Entry 6WZG (electron microscopy, 2.30 A resolution); this record covers chains B and G of the 6 polymer chains in the assembly.

# Chain B
Molecule: Guanine nucleotide-binding protein G(I)/G(S)/G(T) subunit beta-1
Organism: Homo sapiens
Reference sequence: P62873 (GBB1_HUMAN); residues 1-340 here = UniProt positions 1-340
Chain sequence (340 residues; numbered 1 to 340; the number before each row is that of its first residue):
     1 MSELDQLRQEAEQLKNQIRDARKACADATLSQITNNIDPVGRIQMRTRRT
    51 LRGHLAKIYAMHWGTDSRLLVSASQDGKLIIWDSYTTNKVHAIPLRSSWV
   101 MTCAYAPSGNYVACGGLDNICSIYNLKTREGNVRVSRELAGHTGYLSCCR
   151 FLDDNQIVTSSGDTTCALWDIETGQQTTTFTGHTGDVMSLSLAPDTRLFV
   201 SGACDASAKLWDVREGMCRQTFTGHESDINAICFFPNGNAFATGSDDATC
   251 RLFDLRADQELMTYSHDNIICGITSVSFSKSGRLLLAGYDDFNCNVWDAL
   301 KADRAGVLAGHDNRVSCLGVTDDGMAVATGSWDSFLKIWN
Disordered / not traced: 1-2
Swiss-Prot annotation at these positions:
  - modified residue: Ser2 (N-acetylserine), His266 (Phosphohistidine)
  - natural variant: Leu30 (L30F: In MRD42; uncertain significance), Arg52 (R52G: In MRD42), Gly64 (G64V: In MRD42), Asp76 (D76E: In MRD42; D76G: In MRD42), Gly77 (G77S: In MRD42), Lys78 (K78R: In MRD42), Ile80 (I80N: In MRD42; I80T: In MRD42), His91 (H91R: In MRD42; uncertain significance), Ala92 (A92T: In MRD42), Pro94 (P94S: In MRD42), Leu95 (L95P: In MRD42), Arg96 (R96L: In MRD42), 5 further natural variant entries in UniProt

# Chain G
Molecule: Guanine nucleotide-binding protein G(I)/G(S)/G(O) subunit gamma-2
Organism: Homo sapiens
Reference sequence: P59768 (GBG2_HUMAN); residue numbers follow UniProt; this construct covers 1-71
Chain sequence (71 residues; row label = number of the first residue in the row):
     1 MASNNTASIAQARKLVEQLKMEANIDRIKVSKAAADLMAYCEAHAKEDPL
    51 LTPVPASENPFREKKFFCAIL
Disordered / not traced: 1-7, 63-71
Swiss-Prot annotation at these positions:
  - modified residue: Ala2 (N-acetylalanine), Cys68 (Cysteine methyl ester)
  - lipidation: Cys68 (S-geranylgeranyl cysteine)

# How chain B and chain G interact
Pairs across the interface (89):
  Leu4(B) - Ser8(G)
  Leu4(B) - Ile9(G)  hydrophobic
  Leu4(B) - Ala12(G)  hydrophobic
  Leu7(B) - Ile9(G)
  Leu7(B) - Ala12(G)  hydrophobic
  Leu7(B) - Arg13(G)
  Leu7(B) - Val16(G)
  Glu10(B) - Val16(G)
  Ala11(B) - Val16(G)
  Ala11(B) - Leu19(G)  hydrophobic
  Leu14(B) - Val16(G)
  Leu14(B) - Leu19(G)  hydrophobic
  Leu14(B) - Lys20(G)
  Gln17(B) - Ala23(G)
  Ile18(B) - Leu19(G)
  Ile18(B) - Ala23(G)  hydrophobic
  Ile18(B) - Arg27(G)
  Ala21(B) - Arg27(G)
  Arg22(B) - Arg27(G)
  Ala24(B) - Lys29(G)
  Cys25(B) - Arg27(G)
  Cys25(B) - Ile28(G)
  Cys25(B) - Lys29(G)
  Cys25(B) - Val30(G)  hydrogen bond (backbone-backbone)
  Ala26(B) - Val30(G)  hydrophobic
  Asp27(B) - Lys29(G)  salt bridge
  Asp27(B) - Val30(G)  hydrogen bond (side chain-backbone)
  Asp27(B) - Ser31(G)  hydrogen bond
  Ala28(B) - Val30(G)
  Leu30(B) - Ala34(G)  hydrophobic
  Ile33(B) - Met38(G)
  Thr34(B) - Met38(G)
  Ile37(B) - Met38(G)  hydrophobic
  Val40(B) - Leu51(G)  hydrophobic
  Met45(B) - Leu50(G)  hydrophobic
  Arg48(B) - Phe61(G)
  Arg48(B) - Arg62(G)
  Arg49(B) - Pro60(G)
  Arg49(B) - Phe61(G)  hydrogen bond (side chain-backbone)
  Ser84(B) - Phe61(G)
  Tyr85(B) - Pro60(G)  hydrophobic
  Tyr85(B) - Phe61(G)  hydrophobic
  Cys218(B) - Gln18(G)  hydrogen bond (backbone-side chain)
  Cys218(B) - Glu22(G)
  Arg219(B) - Glu22(G)
  Gln220(B) - Glu22(G)
  Gln220(B) - Ile25(G)
  Thr221(B) - Glu22(G)  hydrogen bond
  Phe235(B) - Leu37(G)  hydrophobic
  Phe235(B) - Tyr40(G)  hydrophobic
  Phe235(B) - Cys41(G)  hydrophobic
  Pro236(B) - Tyr40(G)  hydrogen bond (backbone-side chain)
  Asn237(B) - Tyr40(G)
  Asp254(B) - Ala33(G)
  Arg256(B) - Arg27(G)
  Arg256(B) - Ile28(G)  hydrogen bond (backbone-backbone)
  Arg256(B) - Asp36(G)  salt bridge
  Ala257(B) - Ile28(G)
  Asp258(B) - Ile25(G)
  Asp258(B) - Arg27(G)  salt bridge
  Gln259(B) - Val30(G)
  Leu261(B) - Val30(G)  hydrophobic
  Leu261(B) - Ala34(G)
  Leu261(B) - Leu37(G)  hydrophobic
  Ser279(B) - Asp48(G)  hydrogen bond
  Lys280(B) - Glu47(G)
  Lys280(B) - Asp48(G)
  Ser281(B) - Tyr40(G)
  Ser281(B) - Cys41(G)
  Ser281(B) - His44(G)
  Ser281(B) - Asp48(G)  hydrogen bond
  Gly282(B) - Cys41(G)
  Arg283(B) - Cys41(G)
  Arg283(B) - Glu42(G)  salt bridge
  Arg283(B) - Leu51(G)
  Val320(B) - Leu50(G)  hydrophobic
  Asp323(B) - Pro49(G)
  Gly324(B) - Pro49(G)
  Gly324(B) - Leu50(G)
  Met325(B) - Pro49(G)  hydrophobic
  Met325(B) - Leu50(G)
  Met325(B) - Asn59(G)
  Met325(B) - Pro60(G)
  Ala326(B) - Phe61(G)  hydrophobic
  Val327(B) - Leu50(G)  hydrophobic
  Ile338(B) - Phe61(G)  hydrophobic
  Asn340(B) - Leu50(G)
  Asn340(B) - Asn59(G)  hydrogen bond
  Asn340(B) - Phe61(G)
Other interface residues (no listed pair), chain B (58 interface residues in all): Glu3, Lys15, Trp63, Lys209, Ala240, Leu252, Leu284, Leu300
Other interface residues (no listed pair), chain G (39 interface residues in all): Leu15, Asp26, Ala35, Ala45, Val54

# Overview
58 residues of chain B face 39 of chain G across their interface, with 11 hydrogen bonds and 4 salt bridges.
Among the polar pairs are Asp27(B)-Lys29(G), Arg256(B)-Asp36(G) and Asp258(B)-Arg27(G).
Chain B is Guanine nucleotide-binding protein G(I)/G(S)/G(T) subunit beta-1 and chain G is Guanine
nucleotide-binding protein G(I)/G(S)/G(O) subunit gamma-2, both from Homo sapiens; the structure, Human
secretin receptor Gs complex, was determined by electron microscopy, deposited together with 6WI9.
